PDB entry 3C99 | X-ray diffraction, 2.90 A resolution | chain A

# Chain A
Molecule: Chromatin assembly factor 1 p55 subunit
Organism: Drosophila melanogaster
UniProt: Q24572 (CAF1_DROME); residues 1-430 here = UniProt positions 1-430
Amino-acid sequence (432 residues; row label = number of the first residue in the row; numbers below 1 keep their minus sign (Gly-1 is residue -1)):
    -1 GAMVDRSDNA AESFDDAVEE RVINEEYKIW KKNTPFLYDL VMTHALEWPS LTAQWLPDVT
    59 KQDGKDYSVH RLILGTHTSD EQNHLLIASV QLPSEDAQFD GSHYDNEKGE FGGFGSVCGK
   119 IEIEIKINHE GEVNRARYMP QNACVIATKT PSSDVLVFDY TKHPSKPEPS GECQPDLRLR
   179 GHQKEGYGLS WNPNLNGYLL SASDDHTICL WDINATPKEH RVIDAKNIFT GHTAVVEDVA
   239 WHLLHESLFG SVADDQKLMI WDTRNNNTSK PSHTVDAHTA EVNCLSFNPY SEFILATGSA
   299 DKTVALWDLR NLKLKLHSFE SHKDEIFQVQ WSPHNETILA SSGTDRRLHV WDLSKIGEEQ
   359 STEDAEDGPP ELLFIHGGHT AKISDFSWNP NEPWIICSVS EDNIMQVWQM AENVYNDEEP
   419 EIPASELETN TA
Unresolved in the structure: -1 to 10, 95-111, 163-170, 416-430
Differences from the reference sequence: expression tag (-1 to 0)
Ion coordination: Cd2+ site 1 near Glu120 (its only coordinating residue here); Cd2+ site 2 near Asn126 (its only coordinating residue here); Cd2+ site 3 near His161 (its only coordinating residue here)
Curated features (UniProtKB/Swiss-Prot):
  - modified residue (Phosphoserine): Ser11, Ser100
Reported in the primary citation:
  - mutagenesis - L35S, D362A/D365A: unchanged stability

# In short
From the paper: L35S and D362A/D365A leave stability unchanged.
Chain A is Chromatin assembly factor 1 p55 subunit (Drosophila melanogaster); the structure, Structural Basis
of Histone H4 Recognition by p55, was determined by X-ray diffraction (same publication as 3C9C).
